3U8T - chains L and H of the 3 polymer chains in the assembly; structure by X-ray diffraction, 1.86 A resolution.

== Chain L ==
Molecule: Thrombin light chain
From: Homo sapiens
Notes: EC 3.4.21.5
Reference sequence: P00734 (THRB_HUMAN); residues 291-317 here correspond to UniProt positions 334-360 (UniProt number = residue number + 43)
Amino-acid sequence (27 residues; numbered 291 to 317; the number before each row is that of its first residue):
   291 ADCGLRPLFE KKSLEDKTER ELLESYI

== Chain H ==
Molecule: Thrombin heavy chain
From: Homo sapiens
Notes: EC 3.4.21.5
Reference sequence: P00734 (THRB_HUMAN); aligned to UniProt positions 364-620 over residues 321-577 (the alignment contains insertions or deletions, so no single offset holds)
Amino-acid sequence (259 residues; row label = number of the first residue in the row):
   321 IVEGSDAEIG MSPWQVMLFR KSPQELLCGA SLISDRWVLT AAHCLLYPPW DKNFTENDLL
   381 VRIGKHSRTR YERNIEKISM LEKIYIHPRY NWRENLDRDI ALMKLKKPVA FSDYIHPVCL
   441 PDRETAASLL QAGYKGRVTG WGNLKETWTA NVGKGQPSVL QVVNLPIVER PVCKDSTRIR
   501 ITDNMFCAGY KPDEGKRGDA CEGDSGGPFV MKSPFNNRWY QMGIVSWGEG CDRDGKYGFY
   561 THVFRLKKWI QKVIDQFGE
Unresolved in the structure: 467-474, 578-579
Cystine bridges: Cys348-Cys364, Cys493-Cys507, Cys521-Cys551
Glycans and other covalent adducts: N-acetylglucosamine (NAG) linked to Asn373
Bound ions: Na+: Arg553, Lys556
Swiss-Prot annotation at these positions:
  - region: Ala508 to Val530 (High affinity receptor-binding region which is also known as the TP508 peptide)
  - active site (Charge relay system): His363, Asp419, Ser525
  - glycosylation: Asn373 (N-linked (GlcNAc...) (complex) asparagine)

== How chain L and chain H interact ==
Cross-chain cystine bridges: Cys293(L)-Cys439(H)
Contacting residue pairs - 62 pairs, chain L then chain H:
  Ala291(L) - Arg538(H)  hydrogen bond (backbone-side chain)
  Asp292(L) - His436(H)  salt bridge
  Asp292(L) - Arg538(H)
  Cys293(L) - Pro437(H)
  Cys293(L) - Val438(H)
  Cys293(L) - Cys439(H)  disulfide
  Cys293(L) - Arg538(H)  hydrogen bond (backbone-side chain)
  Gly294(L) - Trp334(H)
  Gly294(L) - Pro437(H)  hydrogen bond (backbone-backbone)
  Gly294(L) - Cys439(H)
  Gly294(L) - Arg538(H)
  Gly294(L) - Trp539(H)  hydrogen bond (backbone-backbone)
  Leu295(L) - His436(H)  hydrogen bond (backbone-side chain)
  Leu295(L) - Asn537(H)
  Leu295(L) - Arg538(H)
  Arg296(L) - Gly330(H)
  Arg296(L) - Met331(H)  hydrogen bond (side chain-backbone)
  Arg296(L) - Pro333(H)
  Arg296(L) - Trp334(H)
  Arg296(L) - Arg457(H)
  Arg296(L) - Trp539(H)
  Pro297(L) - Ser432(H)
  Pro297(L) - Asp433(H)
  Pro297(L) - His436(H)
  Leu298(L) - Ile329(H)
  Leu298(L) - Asp433(H)
  Phe299(L) - Glu328(H)
  Phe299(L) - Ile329(H)
  Phe299(L) - Gly330(H)
  Phe299(L) - Met331(H)  hydrophobic
  Glu300(L) - Lys532(H)  salt bridge
  Glu300(L) - Asn537(H)
  Glu300(L) - Trp539(H)  hydrogen bond
  Lys301(L) - His436(H)
  Asp306(L) - Glu328(H)
  Asp306(L) - Met331(H)
  Asp306(L) - Arg457(H)  salt bridge
  Asp306(L) - Trp539(H)
  Lys307(L) - Ser325(H)
  Lys307(L) - Asp326(H)  hydrogen bond (side chain-backbone)
  Lys307(L) - Glu328(H)  salt bridge
  Lys307(L) - Met331(H)
  Lys307(L) - Val482(H)
  Thr308(L) - Arg457(H)  hydrogen bond
  Thr308(L) - Asn484(H)  hydrogen bond
  Glu309(L) - Arg457(H)
  Glu309(L) - Lys532(H)  salt bridge
  Glu311(L) - Lys455(H)  salt bridge
  Glu311(L) - Asn484(H)  hydrogen bond
  Glu311(L) - Tyr510(H)  hydrogen bond
  Leu312(L) - Lys455(H)
  Leu312(L) - Gly456(H)
  Leu312(L) - Asn484(H)
  Leu312(L) - Trp539(H)  hydrophobic
  Ser315(L) - Gly453(H)
  Ser315(L) - Tyr454(H)
  Ser315(L) - Lys455(H)  hydrogen bond (side chain-backbone)
  Tyr316(L) - Leu449(H)  hydrophobic
  Tyr316(L) - Tyr454(H)  hydrophobic
  Tyr316(L) - Met531(H)
  Tyr316(L) - Lys532(H)  hydrogen bond (side chain-backbone)
  Tyr316(L) - Pro534(H)
Interface residues without a listed pair, chain L (20 interface residues in all): Leu313
Interface residues without a listed pair, chain H (33 interface residues in all): Ala327, Tyr434, Lys516, Ser533

== In short ==
20 residues of chain L face 33 of chain H across their interface; the contacts include 1 disulfide bond, 14
hydrogen bonds and 6 salt bridges. Polar contacts include Asp292(L)-His436(H), Glu300(L)-Lys532(H) and
Asp306(L)-Arg457(H). Covalently linked N-acetylglucosamine: at Asn373(H).
Here chain L is Thrombin light chain and chain H is Thrombin heavy chain, both from Homo sapiens. Entry 3U8T
(Human thrombin complexed with D-Phe-Pro-D-Arg-Cys) was determined by X-ray diffraction together with 3U8O,
3U8R and 3U69 from the same study.
